Entry 8PT7 (electron microscopy, 2.80 A resolution); this record covers chains B and C of the 5 polymer chains in the assembly.

[Chain B]
Protein: Putative PB1
Source organism: Tilapia lake virus
UniProtKB: A0A1Y9SHW4 (A0A1Y9SHW4_9VIRU); residue numbers follow UniProt; this construct covers 1-519
Amino-acid sequence (519 residues; numbered 1 to 519; the number before each row is that of its first residue):
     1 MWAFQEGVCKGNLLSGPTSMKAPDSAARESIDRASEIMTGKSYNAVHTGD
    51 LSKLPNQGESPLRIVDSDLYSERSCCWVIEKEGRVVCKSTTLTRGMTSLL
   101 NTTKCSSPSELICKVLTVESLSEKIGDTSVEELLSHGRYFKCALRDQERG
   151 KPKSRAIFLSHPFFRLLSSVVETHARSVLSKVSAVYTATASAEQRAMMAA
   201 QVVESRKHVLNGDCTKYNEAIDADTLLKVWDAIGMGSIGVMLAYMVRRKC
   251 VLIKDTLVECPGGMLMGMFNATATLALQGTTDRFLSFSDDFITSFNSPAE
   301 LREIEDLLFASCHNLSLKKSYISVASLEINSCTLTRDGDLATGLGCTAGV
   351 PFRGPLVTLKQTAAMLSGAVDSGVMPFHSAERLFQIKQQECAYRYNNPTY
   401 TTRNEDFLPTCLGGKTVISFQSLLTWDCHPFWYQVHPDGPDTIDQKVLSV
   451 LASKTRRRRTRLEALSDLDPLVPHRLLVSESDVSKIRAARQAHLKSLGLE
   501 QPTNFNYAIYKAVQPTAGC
Not modelled in the structure: 516-519
Metal / ion sites: Mg2+: Asp213, Asp290
What the authors report for this chain:
  - specificity-determining residues: Asn270 (proposed by the authors, not directly observed)

[Chain C]
Protein: RNA-dependent RNA polymerase
Source organism: Tilapia lake virus
UniProtKB: A0A7G3S745 (A0A7G3S745_9VIRU); numbering as in UniProt (aligned over 1-457)
Amino-acid sequence (478 residues; row label = number of the first residue in the row):
     1 MSQFGKSFKGRTEVTITEYRSHTVKDVHRSLLTADKSLRKSFCFRNALNQ
    51 FLDKDLPLLPIRPKLESRVAVKKSKLRSQLSFRPGLTQEEAIDLYNKGYD
   101 GDSVSGALQDRVVNEPVAYSSADNDKFHRGLAALGYTLADRAFDTCESGF
   151 VRAIPTTPCGFICCGPGSFKDSLGFVIKIGEFWHMYDGFQHFVAVEDAKF
   201 LASKSPSFWLAKRLAKRLNLVPKEDPSVAAAECPCKKVWEASFARAPTAL
   251 DPFGGRAFCDQGWVYHRDVGYATANHISQETLFQQALSVRNLGPQGSANV
   301 SGSIHTALDRLRAAYSRGTPASRSILQGLANLITPVGENFECDLDKRKLN
   351 IKALRSPERYITIEGLVVNLDDVVRGFYLDKAKVTVLSRSKWMGYEDLPQ
   401 KPPNGTFYCRKRKAMLLISCSPGTYAKKRKVAVQEDRFKDMRVENFREVA
   451 ENMDLNQGSGSENLYFQGHHHHHHHHHH
Not modelled in the structure: 140-478
Differences from the reference sequence: conflict Lys391 (Arg in A0A7G3S745); expression tag (458-478)

[Chain B / chain C interface]
Contacting residue pairs (176; chain B residue first):
  Thr18(B) - Leu32(C)
  Tyr70(B) - Glu18(C)  hydrogen bond
  Tyr70(B) - Ser21(C)
  Arg73(B) - Arg29(C)
  Thr93(B) - Ser21(C)
  Thr93(B) - His22(C)
  Thr97(B) - Ser7(C)
  Thr97(B) - Phe8(C)
  Thr97(B) - Arg11(C)
  Thr97(B) - Glu18(C)  hydrogen bond
  Thr97(B) - His22(C)  hydrogen bond
  Leu100(B) - Arg11(C)
  Leu100(B) - Glu18(C)
  Asn101(B) - Ser7(C)  hydrogen bond (side chain-backbone)
  Asn101(B) - Phe8(C)
  Asn101(B) - Lys9(C)
  Asn101(B) - Arg11(C)  hydrogen bond
  Cys105(B) - Arg11(C)  hydrogen bond (backbone-side chain)
  Ser106(B) - Arg11(C)  hydrogen bond (backbone-side chain)
  Ser106(B) - Glu13(C)
  Gln147(B) - Leu32(C)
  Glu193(B) - Pro116(C)
  Gln194(B) - Ser78(C)
  Gln194(B) - Leu80(C)
  Gln194(B) - Asn114(C)  hydrogen bond
  Met197(B) - Leu76(C)  hydrophobic
  Met197(B) - Ser78(C)
  Asp337(B) - Lys75(C)
  Asp339(B) - Lys75(C)
  Asp339(B) - Leu76(C)  hydrogen bond (side chain-backbone)
  Phe352(B) - Asp35(C)
  Arg353(B) - Ser30(C)  hydrogen bond
  Arg353(B) - Leu31(C)  hydrogen bond (side chain-backbone)
  Arg353(B) - Ala34(C)
  Gly354(B) - Asp35(C)  hydrogen bond (backbone-side chain)
  Gly354(B) - Leu38(C)
  Pro355(B) - Phe44(C)  hydrophobic
  Val357(B) - His28(C)
  Ser367(B) - Gly130(C)
  Val370(B) - Tyr119(C)
  Val370(B) - Gly130(C)
  Val370(B) - Ala133(C)  hydrophobic
  Asp371(B) - Glu115(C)
  Asp371(B) - Pro116(C)
  Asp371(B) - Val117(C)
  Asp371(B) - Ala118(C)  hydrogen bond (backbone-backbone)
  Asp371(B) - Tyr119(C)
  Asp371(B) - Arg129(C)
  Asp371(B) - Gly130(C)  hydrogen bond (side chain-backbone)
  Asp371(B) - Leu131(C)
  Asp371(B) - Ala132(C)  hydrogen bond (side chain-backbone)
  Ser372(B) - Pro116(C)
  Ser372(B) - Ala118(C)
  Phe377(B) - Gly130(C)
  Phe377(B) - Leu134(C)  hydrophobic
  Tyr395(B) - Asp35(C)  hydrogen bond
  Pro398(B) - Arg45(C)
  Thr399(B) - Arg39(C)
  Thr399(B) - Phe42(C)
  Tyr400(B) - Asp35(C)
  Tyr400(B) - Arg39(C)
  Tyr400(B) - Phe44(C)
  Tyr400(B) - Arg45(C)
  Thr402(B) - Arg45(C)
  Thr402(B) - Asn49(C)
  Arg403(B) - Asn49(C)  hydrogen bond
  Arg403(B) - Leu52(C)
  Arg403(B) - Asp53(C)  salt bridge
  Glu405(B) - Leu52(C)
  Phe407(B) - Leu52(C)  hydrophobic
  Phe407(B) - Leu56(C)  hydrophobic
  Leu412(B) - Phe44(C)  hydrophobic
  Gln421(B) - Arg68(C)
  Gln421(B) - Leu134(C)
  Gln421(B) - Tyr136(C)  hydrogen bond
  Leu424(B) - Arg129(C)
  Leu424(B) - Gly130(C)
  Leu424(B) - Leu131(C)
  Thr425(B) - Lys64(C)
  Thr425(B) - Leu65(C)  hydrogen bond (backbone-backbone)
  Thr425(B) - Leu131(C)
  Thr425(B) - Tyr136(C)
  Trp426(B) - Arg62(C)
  Asp427(B) - Lys64(C)  salt bridge
  Pro430(B) - Ile61(C)  hydrophobic
  Phe431(B) - Phe51(C)  hydrophobic
  Phe431(B) - Leu52(C)  hydrophobic
  Tyr433(B) - Pro60(C)
  Tyr433(B) - Ile61(C)
  Tyr433(B) - Arg62(C)  hydrogen bond (side chain-backbone)
  Pro437(B) - Arg129(C)
  Asp438(B) - Arg129(C)  salt bridge
  Ile443(B) - Ala47(C)  hydrophobic
  Ile443(B) - Leu48(C)  hydrophobic
  Ile443(B) - Phe51(C)  hydrophobic
  Asp444(B) - Phe44(C)
  Gln445(B) - His28(C)
  Val447(B) - Cys43(C)  hydrophobic
  Val447(B) - Ala47(C)  hydrophobic
  Leu448(B) - His28(C)
  Leu448(B) - Ser37(C)
  Ser449(B) - Lys25(C)
  Ser449(B) - Val27(C)  hydrogen bond (side chain-backbone)
  Ser449(B) - His28(C)
  Ser453(B) - Val24(C)
  Ser453(B) - Lys25(C)
  Arg458(B) - Val24(C)  hydrogen bond (side chain-backbone)
  Thr460(B) - His22(C)
  Thr460(B) - Thr23(C)
  Arg461(B) - Gln3(C)
  Leu462(B) - Gln3(C)
  Leu462(B) - Phe4(C)
  Leu462(B) - Ser7(C)
  Leu462(B) - His22(C)
  Glu463(B) - Tyr19(C)  hydrogen bond (backbone-side chain)
  Ala464(B) - Thr23(C)
  Leu465(B) - Tyr19(C)  hydrophobic
  Leu465(B) - Arg20(C)
  Leu465(B) - Thr23(C)
  Asp467(B) - Tyr95(C)  hydrogen bond
  Asp467(B) - Asp100(C)
  Asp467(B) - Gly101(C)
  Asp467(B) - Asp102(C)  hydrogen bond (backbone-side chain)
  Leu468(B) - Arg20(C)
  Leu468(B) - Tyr95(C)
  Leu468(B) - Gly101(C)
  Leu468(B) - Asp102(C)
  Asp469(B) - Tyr95(C)  hydrogen bond (backbone-side chain)
  Pro470(B) - Tyr95(C)
  Pro470(B) - Val104(C)  hydrophobic
  Pro470(B) - Ser105(C)
  Leu471(B) - Ile92(C)  hydrophobic
  Val472(B) - Ile16(C)  hydrophobic
  Pro473(B) - Ile16(C)
  His474(B) - Ile16(C)  hydrogen bond (backbone-backbone)
  His474(B) - Thr17(C)  hydrogen bond (backbone-side chain)
  His474(B) - Arg20(C)
  Arg475(B) - Thr15(C)
  Leu476(B) - Val14(C)
  Leu476(B) - Thr15(C)
  Leu476(B) - Ile16(C)  hydrogen bond (backbone-backbone)
  Leu477(B) - Val14(C)
  Leu477(B) - Thr15(C)
  Val478(B) - Phe4(C)
  Val478(B) - Glu13(C)
  Val478(B) - Val14(C)  hydrogen bond (backbone-backbone)
  Val478(B) - Ile16(C)  hydrophobic
  Ser479(B) - Phe4(C)
  Ser479(B) - Thr12(C)
  Ser479(B) - Glu13(C)
  Glu480(B) - Ser2(C)  hydrogen bond
  Glu480(B) - Phe4(C)
  Arg490(B) - Tyr95(C)  hydrogen bond (side chain-backbone)
  Arg490(B) - Gly98(C)
  Arg490(B) - Tyr99(C)  hydrogen bond (side chain-backbone)
  His493(B) - Asn96(C)
  Leu497(B) - Lys97(C)
  Leu497(B) - Gly98(C)
  Pro502(B) - Gly98(C)
  Pro502(B) - Asp100(C)
  Thr503(B) - Gly98(C)  hydrogen bond (backbone-backbone)
  Thr503(B) - Tyr99(C)
  Thr503(B) - Asp100(C)  hydrogen bond (backbone-backbone)
  Asn504(B) - Tyr99(C)
  Phe505(B) - Leu94(C)  hydrophobic
  Phe505(B) - Tyr99(C)  hydrophobic
  Phe505(B) - Ser103(C)
  Phe505(B) - Ala107(C)  hydrophobic
  Tyr507(B) - Arg83(C)
  Tyr507(B) - Pro84(C)  hydrogen bond (side chain-backbone)
  Tyr507(B) - Leu86(C)  hydrophobic
  Ile509(B) - Pro60(C)  hydrophobic
  Tyr510(B) - Leu86(C)  hydrophobic
  Tyr510(B) - Glu90(C)  hydrogen bond
  Tyr510(B) - Leu94(C)  hydrophobic
  Ala512(B) - Arg62(C)
Interface residues without a listed pair, chain B (109 interface residues in all): Asp66, Glu72, Lys104, Ser107, Asp146, Thr189, Leu334, Gly338, Leu340, Gln361, Ala364, Gly373, Thr401, Leu408, His429, Gln434, Val450, Ser466, Val483, Leu494, Leu499, Gln501, Ala508, Lys511, Val513, Gln514
Interface residues without a listed pair, chain C (96 interface residues in all): Gly10, Asp26, Asp55, Leu59, Pro63, Lys73, Arg77, Gln88, Ala91, Leu108, Arg111, His128

[Overview]
Chain B and chain C form an interface of 109 and 96 residues respectively, with 37 hydrogen bonds and 3 salt
bridges. Among the polar pairs are Arg403(B)-Asp53(C), Asp427(B)-Lys64(C) and Asp438(B)-Arg129(C). Asp213(B)
and Asp290(B) form the Mg2+ site. From the paper: the specificity determinant Asn270(B).
Chain B is Putative PB1 and chain C is RNA-dependent RNA polymerase, both from Tilapia lake virus; the
structure, Tilapia Lake Virus polymerase in cRNA pre-initiation state mode A (core-endo only), was determined
by electron microscopy (same publication as 8PSN, 8PSO, 8PSQ, 8PSS, 8PSU, 8PSX and 6 further entries).
